Entry 2G0D (X-ray diffraction, 2.21 A resolution); this record covers chain A.

== Chain A ==
Protein: Nisin biosynthesis protein nisC
Source organism: Lactococcus lactis subsp. lactis
UniProtKB: Q03202 (NISC_LACLA); numbering as in UniProt (aligned over 7-415)
Sequence (409 residues; each row starts with the number of its first residue):
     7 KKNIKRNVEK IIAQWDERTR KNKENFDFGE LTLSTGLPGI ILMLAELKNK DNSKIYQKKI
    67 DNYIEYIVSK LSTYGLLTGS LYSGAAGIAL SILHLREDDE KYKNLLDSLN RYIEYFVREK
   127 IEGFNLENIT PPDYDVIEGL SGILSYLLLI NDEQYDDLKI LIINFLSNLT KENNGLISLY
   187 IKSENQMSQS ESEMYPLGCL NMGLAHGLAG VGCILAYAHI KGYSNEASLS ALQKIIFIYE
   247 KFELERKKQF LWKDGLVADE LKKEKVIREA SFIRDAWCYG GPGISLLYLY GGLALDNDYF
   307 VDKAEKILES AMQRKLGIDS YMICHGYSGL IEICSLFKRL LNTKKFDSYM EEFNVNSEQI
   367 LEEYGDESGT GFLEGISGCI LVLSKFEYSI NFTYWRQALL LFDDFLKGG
Not modelled in the structure: 28-32
Metal / ion sites: Zn2+: Cys-284, Cys-330, His-331

== Overview ==
The Zn2+ site is built by Cys-284, Cys-330 and His-331.
Chain A is Nisin biosynthesis protein nisC (Lactococcus lactis subsp. lactis); the structure, Nisin cyclase,
was determined by X-ray diffraction together with 2G02 from the same study.
